5BPD - chains B and C of the 6 polymer chains in the assembly; structure by X-ray diffraction, 2.40 A resolution.

# Chain B (and C)
Molecule: TrmBL2
Organism: Pyrococcus furiosus
Notes: chain C of this document is another copy of the same molecule, construct and numbering; everything in this record applies to it too
Reference sequence: Q8U3H1 (TMBL2_PYRFU); residues 1-264 here = UniProt positions 1-264
Amino-acid sequence (264 residues; numbered 1 to 264; the number before each row is that of its first residue):
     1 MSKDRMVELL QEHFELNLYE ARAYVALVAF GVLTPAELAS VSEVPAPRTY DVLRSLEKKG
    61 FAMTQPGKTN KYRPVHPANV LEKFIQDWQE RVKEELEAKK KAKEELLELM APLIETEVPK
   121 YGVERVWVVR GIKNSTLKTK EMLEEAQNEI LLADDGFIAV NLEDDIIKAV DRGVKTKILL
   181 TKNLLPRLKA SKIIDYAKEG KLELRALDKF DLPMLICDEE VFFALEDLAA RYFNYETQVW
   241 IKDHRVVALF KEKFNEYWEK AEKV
Disordered / not traced: 1, 264 (chain C: 1, 120-122)
Swiss-Prot annotation at these positions:
  - DNA-binding region: Leu-33 to Arg-54 (H-T-H motif)

# How chain B and chain C interact
Pairs across the interface (58; chain B residue first):
  Arg-48(B) with Pro-47(C)
  Asp-51(B) with Ala-46(C)
  Arg-54(B) with Ser-40(C)
  Lys-58(B) with Ser-40(C); Val-41(C); Glu-43(C), salt bridge
  Pro-112(B) with Leu-228(C); Tyr-232(C)
  Leu-113(B) with Ala-229(C), hydrophobic; Tyr-232(C), hydrophobic
  Glu-124(B) with Arg-130(C), salt bridge
  Arg-125(B) with Leu-225(C); Glu-226(C); Asp-227(C), salt bridge; Ala-230(C); Glu-236(C), salt bridge; Thr-237(C), hydrogen bond
  Val-126(B) with Val-128(C), hydrophobic; Leu-225(C), hydrophobic; Thr-237(C); Val-239(C), hydrophobic
  Asp-211(B) with Arg-245(C), hydrogen bond (backbone-side chain)
  Leu-212(B) with Arg-245(C); Leu-249(C), hydrophobic
  Pro-213(B) with Arg-245(C)
  Phe-223(B) with Ile-241(C), hydrophobic; Val-246(C), hydrophobic
  Ala-224(B) with Arg-245(C), hydrogen bond (backbone-side chain)
  Leu-225(B) with Arg-125(C), hydrogen bond (backbone-side chain); Val-126(C), hydrophobic; Ile-241(C), hydrophobic; Asp-243(C); Arg-245(C)
  Glu-226(B) with Arg-125(C), hydrogen bond (backbone-side chain); Asp-243(C), hydrogen bond (backbone-side chain); His-244(C), salt bridge; Arg-245(C)
  Asp-227(B) with Arg-125(C)
  Ile-241(B) with Phe-223(C), hydrophobic; Leu-225(C), hydrophobic
  Asp-243(B) with Leu-225(C); Glu-226(C), hydrogen bond (side chain-backbone)
  His-244(B) with Glu-226(C)
  Arg-245(B) with Asp-211(C), hydrogen bond (side chain-backbone); Leu-212(C); Pro-213(C); Ala-224(C), hydrogen bond (side chain-backbone); Leu-225(C); Glu-226(C), salt bridge
  Val-246(B) with Phe-223(C), hydrophobic; Leu-225(C), hydrophobic
  Leu-249(B) with Leu-212(C), hydrophobic; Leu-249(C), hydrophobic; Lys-253(C)
  Phe-250(B) with Leu-249(C), hydrophobic
  Glu-252(B) with Lys-253(C), salt bridge
  Lys-253(B) with Leu-249(C); Glu-252(C), salt bridge
Also at the interface, not in a pair above, chain B (32 interface residues in all): Leu-109, Val-128, Thr-237, Val-239, Lys-242, Glu-256
Also at the interface, not in a pair above, chain C (37 interface residues in all): Ala-36, Ser-42, Tyr-235, Phe-250, Glu-256

# Overview
Chain B and chain C form an interface of 32 and 37 residues respectively, with 9 hydrogen bonds and 8 salt
bridges. Polar pairs include Lys-58(B)/Glu-43(C), Glu-124(B)/Arg-130(C) and Arg-125(B)/Asp-227(C).
Chain B and chain C are both TrmBL2 (Pyrococcus furiosus); the structure, Structure of TrmBL2, an archaeal
chromatin protein, shows a novel mode of DNA binding, was determined by X-ray diffraction together with 5BOX,
5BPI and 5BQT from the same study.
